Entry 8Z1I (X-ray diffraction, 1.45 A resolution); this record covers chains A and B.

== Chain A (and B) ==
Name: Art22
From: Bacillus subtilis
Notes: chain B of this document is another copy of the same molecule, construct and numbering; everything in this record applies to it too
Amino-acid sequence (299 residues; numbered -19 to 279; the number before each row is that of its first residue; numbers below 1 keep their minus sign (Met-19 is residue -19)):
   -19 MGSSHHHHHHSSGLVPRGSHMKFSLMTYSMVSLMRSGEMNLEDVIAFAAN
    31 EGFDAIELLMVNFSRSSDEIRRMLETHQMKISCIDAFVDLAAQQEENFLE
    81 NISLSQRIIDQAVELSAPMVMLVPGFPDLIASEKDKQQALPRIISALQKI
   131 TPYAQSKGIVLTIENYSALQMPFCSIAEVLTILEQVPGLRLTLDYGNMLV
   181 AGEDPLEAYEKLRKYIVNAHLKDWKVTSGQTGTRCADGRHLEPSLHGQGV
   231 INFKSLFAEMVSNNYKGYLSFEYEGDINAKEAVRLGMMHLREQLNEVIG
Disordered / not traced: -19 to -1, 208-212, 279 (chain B: -19 to 0, 207-213, 279)
Ion coordination: Mn2+: Glu144, Asp174, His200, Glu252 (together with 1,2-ethanediol)

== Chain A / chain B interface ==
Contacting residue pairs - 56 pairs, chain A then chain B:
  Val11(A) with Ala111(B)
  Met14(A) with Ala111(B); Ser112(B); Glu113(B), hydrogen bond (backbone-backbone)
  Arg15(A) with Pro107(B), hydrogen bond (side chain-backbone); Ile110(B), hydrogen bond (side chain-backbone); Ser112(B); Glu113(B); Gln150(B)
  Leu39(A) with Ala111(B), hydrophobic
  Val41(A) with Gln74(B); Asp108(B); Leu109(B); Asp115(B)
  Asn42(A) with Gln73(B); Asp115(B), hydrogen bond
  Phe43(A) with Gln73(B), hydrogen bond (backbone-side chain); Gln74(B)
  Ser44(A) with Gln73(B); Gln118(B), hydrogen bond
  Phe67(A) with Asp108(B); Leu109(B), hydrophobic
  Gln73(A) with Asn42(B); Phe43(B), hydrogen bond (side chain-backbone); Ser44(B)
  Gln74(A) with Phe43(B); Arg87(B)
  Glu76(A) with Glu80(B); Arg87(B), salt bridge
  Asn77(A) with Glu80(B), hydrogen bond (side chain-backbone); Asn81(B)
  Glu80(A) with Glu76(B); Asn77(B), hydrogen bond (backbone-side chain); Glu80(B)
  Asn81(A) with Asn77(B), hydrogen bond
  Leu84(A) with Gln74(B); Asn77(B)
  Phe106(A) with Phe106(B), hydrophobic
  Pro107(A) with Arg15(B), hydrogen bond (backbone-side chain)
  Asp108(A) with Val41(B); Phe67(B)
  Leu109(A) with Val41(B); Phe67(B), hydrophobic
  Ile110(A) with Arg15(B), hydrogen bond (backbone-side chain)
  Ala111(A) with Val11(B); Met14(B); Arg15(B)
  Ser112(A) with Met14(B); Arg15(B)
  Glu113(A) with Met14(B), hydrogen bond (backbone-backbone); Arg15(B)
  Lys114(A) with Arg45(B)
  Asp115(A) with Val41(B); Asn42(B), hydrogen bond
  Gln118(A) with Ser44(B), hydrogen bond
  Gln150(A) with Arg15(B)
Interface residues without a listed pair, chain A (32 interface residues in all): Ser16, Gly17, Arg87, Tyr146
Interface residues without a listed pair, chain B (31 interface residues in all): Gly17, Leu39, Leu84, Tyr146

== Overview ==
The interface between chain A and chain B involves 32 residues on one side and 31 on the other; the contacts
include 15 hydrogen bonds and 1 salt bridge. Polar pairs include Glu76(A)-Arg87(B), Arg15(A)-Pro107(B) and
Arg15(A)-Ile110(B). Glu144(A), Asp174(A), His200(A) and Glu252(A) form the Mn2+ site.
Both chains are Art22 (Bacillus subtilis). Entry 8Z1I (Crystal structure of the isomerase Art22 with ethylene
glycol) was determined by X-ray diffraction together with 9KOJ from the same study.
